Entry 6F41 (electron microscopy, 4.30 A resolution (low resolution: residue-level contacts below are approximate; hydrogen-bond / salt-bridge calls are withheld)); this record covers chains B and Y of the 23 polymer chains in the assembly.

Chain B:
Molecule: DNA-directed RNA polymerase III subunit RPC2
From: Saccharomyces cerevisiae (strain ATCC 204508 / S288c)
Notes: EC 2.7.7.6
Reference sequence: P22276 (RPC2_YEAST); residues 1-1149 here = UniProt positions 1-1149
Sequence (1149 residues; row label = number of the first residue in the row):
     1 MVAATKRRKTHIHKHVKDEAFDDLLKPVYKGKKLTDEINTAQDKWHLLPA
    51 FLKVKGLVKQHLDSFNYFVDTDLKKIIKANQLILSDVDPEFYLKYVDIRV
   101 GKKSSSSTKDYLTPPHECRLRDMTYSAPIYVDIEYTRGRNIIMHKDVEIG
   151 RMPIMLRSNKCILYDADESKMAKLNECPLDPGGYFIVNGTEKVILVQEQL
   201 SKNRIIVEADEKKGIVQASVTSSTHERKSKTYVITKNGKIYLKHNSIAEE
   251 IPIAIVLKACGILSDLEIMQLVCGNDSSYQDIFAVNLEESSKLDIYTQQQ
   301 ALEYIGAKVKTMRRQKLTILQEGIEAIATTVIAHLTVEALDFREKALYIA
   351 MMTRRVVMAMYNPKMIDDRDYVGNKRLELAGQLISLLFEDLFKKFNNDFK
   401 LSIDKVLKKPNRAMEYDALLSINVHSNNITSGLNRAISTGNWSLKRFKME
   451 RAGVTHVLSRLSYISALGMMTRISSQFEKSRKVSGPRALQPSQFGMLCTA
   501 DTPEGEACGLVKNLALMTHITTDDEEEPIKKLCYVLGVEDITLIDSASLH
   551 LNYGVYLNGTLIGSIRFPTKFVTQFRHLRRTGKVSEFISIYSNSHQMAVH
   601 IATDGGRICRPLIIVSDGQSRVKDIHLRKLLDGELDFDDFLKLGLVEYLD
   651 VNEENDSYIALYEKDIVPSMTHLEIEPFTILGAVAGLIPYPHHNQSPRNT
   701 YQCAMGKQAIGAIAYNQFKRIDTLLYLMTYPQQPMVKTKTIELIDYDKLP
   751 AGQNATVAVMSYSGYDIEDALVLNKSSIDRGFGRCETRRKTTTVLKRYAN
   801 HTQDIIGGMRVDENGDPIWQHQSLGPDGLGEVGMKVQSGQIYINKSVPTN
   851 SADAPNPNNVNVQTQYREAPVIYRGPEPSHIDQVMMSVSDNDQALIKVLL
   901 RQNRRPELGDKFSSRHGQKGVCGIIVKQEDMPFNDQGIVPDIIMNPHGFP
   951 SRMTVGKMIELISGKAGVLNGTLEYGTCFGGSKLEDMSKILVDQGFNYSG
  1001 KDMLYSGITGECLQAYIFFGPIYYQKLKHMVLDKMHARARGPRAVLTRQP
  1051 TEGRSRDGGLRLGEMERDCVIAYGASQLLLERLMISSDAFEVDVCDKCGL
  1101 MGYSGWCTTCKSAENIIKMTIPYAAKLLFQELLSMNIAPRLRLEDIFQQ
Not modelled in the structure: 1-35
Curated features (UniProtKB/Swiss-Prot):
  - zinc finger: Cys1095 to Cys1110 (C4-type)
  - binding site (Zn(2+)): Cys1095, Cys1098, Cys1107, Cys1110
Ion coordination: Zn2+: Cys1095, Lys1097, Cys1098, Cys1107

Chain Y:
Molecule: Template-DNA
Sequence (81 nucleotides; row label = number of the first residue in the row):
     1 CCAAATGTCCACGAAGGGTTACTTCGGCAACCCATAGTTGCGAAAAAAAC
    51 ATTTATTTATAGTAGCCGAAAATAGTGGACG
Not modelled in the structure: 1-2, 33-41, 78-81

Interface between chain B and chain Y:
Contacting residue pairs - 12 pairs, chain B then chain Y:
  Arg481(B) - DT23(Y)
  Glu1052(B) - DG27(Y)
  Glu1052(B) - DC28(Y)
  Gly1053(B) - DC28(Y)
  Arg1054(B) - DC28(Y)
  Arg1054(B) - DA29(Y)
  Leu1060(B) - DG27(Y)
  Arg1061(B) - DG26(Y)
  Arg1061(B) - DG27(Y)
  Glu1064(B) - DC25(Y)
  Glu1064(B) - DG26(Y)
  Met1065(B) - DC25(Y)
Other interface residues (no listed pair), chain B (12 interface residues in all): Ser1055, Arg1056, Gly1063, Glu1066
Other interface residues (no listed pair), chain Y (8 interface residues in all): DA30, DC31

Summary:
12 residues of chain B face 8 of chain Y across their interface. Cys1095(B), Lys1097(B), Cys1098(B) and
Cys1107(B) form the Zn2+ site. Curated annotation (UniProt) lists 4 Zn2+-binding residues on chain B.
Chain B is DNA-directed RNA polymerase III subunit RPC2 (Saccharomyces cerevisiae (strain ATCC 204508 /
S288c)) and chain Y is Template-DNA; the structure, RNA Polymerase III initially transcribing complex, was
determined by electron microscopy together with 6F40, 6F42 and 6F44 from the same study.
